5YLK - chain B; structure by X-ray diffraction, 2.09 A resolution.

Chain B:
Name: beta-1,4-mannanase
Source organism: Amphibacillus xylanus NBRC 15112
UniProtKB: K0J0N5 (K0J0N5_AMPXN); residues 1-309 here = UniProt positions 1-309
Sequence (309 residues; each row starts with the number of its first residue):
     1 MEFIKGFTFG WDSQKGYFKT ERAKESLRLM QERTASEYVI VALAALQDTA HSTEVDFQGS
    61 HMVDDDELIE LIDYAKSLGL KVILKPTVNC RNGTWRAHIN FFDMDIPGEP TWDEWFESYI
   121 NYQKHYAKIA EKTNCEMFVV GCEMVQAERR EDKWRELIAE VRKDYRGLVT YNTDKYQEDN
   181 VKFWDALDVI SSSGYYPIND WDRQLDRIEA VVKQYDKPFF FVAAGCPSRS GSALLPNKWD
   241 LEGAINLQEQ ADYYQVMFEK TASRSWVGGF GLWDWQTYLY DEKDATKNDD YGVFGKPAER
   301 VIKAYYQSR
Construct notes: engineered mutation Ala223 (Glu in K0J0N5)
Reported in the primary citation:
  - binding site for beta-D-mannopyranose: Trp11, Gln58, Asp66, Asp73, Lys76, Asn89, Arg96, Asn134, Glu143, Tyr195, Asn237, Lys238, Trp239, Asp240, Trp273, Tyr291
  - catalytic residues: Glu143 (proposed by the authors, not directly observed)
  - mutagenesis - D65A, D66A, K76A, W95A, R96A, N134A, Y195A, N237A, W239A, D240A, W273A: decreased catalytic activity
  - mutagenesis - V139C, N237W, K238A, W239Y: increased catalytic activity
  - mutagenesis - Q58A, D73A: decreased catalytic activity on M2

Summary:
From the paper: the catalytic residue Glu143; D65A, D66A and K76A, among others, reduce catalytic activity; 17
substitutions were tested in all.
Chain B is beta-1,4-mannanase (Amphibacillus xylanus NBRC 15112); the structure, Complex structure of GH 113
family beta-1,4-mannanase with mannobiose, was determined by X-ray diffraction, deposited together with 5YLH,
5YLI, 5YLL and 5Z4T.
